Entry 8G6E (electron microscopy, 2.18 A resolution); this record covers chains W and X of the 28 polymer chains in the assembly.

# Chain W
Molecule: Proteasome subunit beta
Organism: Plasmodium falciparum NF54
UniProtKB: W7K1J4 (W7K1J4_PLAFO); residues 1-229 here correspond to UniProt positions 42-270 (UniProt number = residue number + 41)
Sequence (229 residues; row label = number of the first residue in the row):
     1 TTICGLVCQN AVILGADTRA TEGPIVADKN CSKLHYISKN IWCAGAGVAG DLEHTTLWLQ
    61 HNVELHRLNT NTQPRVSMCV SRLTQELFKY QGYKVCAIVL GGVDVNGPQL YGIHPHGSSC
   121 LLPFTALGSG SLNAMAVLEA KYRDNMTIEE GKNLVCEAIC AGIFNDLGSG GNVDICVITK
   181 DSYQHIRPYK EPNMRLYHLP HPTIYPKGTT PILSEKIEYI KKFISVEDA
Not modelled in the structure: 222-229
Residues lining bound ligands: YRE ((7S,10S,13S)-N-cyclopentyl-10-[2-(morpholin-4-yl)ethyl]-9,12-dioxo-13-(2-oxopyrrolidin-1-yl)-2-oxa-8,11-diazabicyclo[13.3.1]nonadeca-1(19),15,17-triene-7-carboxamide): T1, R19, A20, T21, E22, A27, D28, C31, K33, G45, A46, G47, V48, A49, L52
What the authors report for this chain:
  - binding site for YRE: A20, T21, E22, G47, V48, A49

# Chain X
Molecule: Proteasome subunit beta
Organism: Plasmodium falciparum NF54
UniProtKB: A0A2I0BXS0 (A0A2I0BXS0_PLAFO); numbering as in UniProt (aligned over 1-218)
Sequence (218 residues; numbered 1 to 218; the number before each row is that of its first residue):
     1 MGSIYNYNGG CVLGMSGSNC VAIACDLRLG ANTFTTVSTK FSKIFKMNNN VYVGLSGLAT
    61 DIQTLYEILR YRVNLYEVRQ DAEMDVECFA NMLSSILYSN RFSPYFVNPI VVGFKLKHYV
   121 DEEGEKKVNY EPYLTAYDLI GAKCETRDFV VNGVTSEQLF GMCESLYVKD QDENGLFETI
   181 SQCLLSALDR DCISGWGAEV LVLTPEKIIK KKLKARMD
Not modelled in the structure: 1, 120-126
Residues lining bound ligands:
  - YRE ((7S,10S,13S)-N-cyclopentyl-10-[2-(morpholin-4-yl)ethyl]-9,12-dioxo-13-(2-oxopyrrolidin-1-yl)-2-oxa-8,11-diazabicyclo[13.3.1]nonadeca-1(19),15,17-triene-7-carboxamide), molecule 1: T64, I68, Y71, Y105
  - YRE, molecule 2: R101, A136, Y137, D138, L139, I140, A142, K143, C144
What the authors report for this chain:
  - binding site for YRE: I68, Y71, D138, L139, I140, C144

# Chain W / chain X interface
Residue-residue contacts (60):
  I25(W) with E157(X); F160(X), hydrophobic
  D28(W) with C144(X)
  K29(W) with E164(X), salt bridge
  V48(W) with I140(X), hydrophobic
  A49(W) with A142(X), hydrophobic
  G50(W) with Y98(X); A142(X)
  D51(W) with Y98(X), hydrogen bond; R101(X), salt bridge
  E53(W) with S94(X), hydrogen bond; G141(X); K143(X), salt bridge
  H54(W) with S94(X); S95(X); Y98(X)
  Y90(W) with F102(X), hydrophobic
  Y93(W) with R101(X), hydrogen bond (backbone-side chain)
  K94(W) with Y98(X)
  R195(W) with E164(X)
  P202(W) with V168(X), hydrophobic
  T203(W) with L166(X)
  I204(W) with V168(X), hydrophobic
  Y205(W) with L166(X); E178(X); Q182(X)
  K207(W) with N174(X); E178(X)
  G208(W) with E178(X), hydrogen bond (backbone-side chain)
  T209(W) with E178(X)
  T210(W) with E178(X), hydrogen bond; S181(X), hydrogen bond; Q182(X), hydrogen bond; L185(X)
  P211(W) with L213(X); K214(X), hydrogen bond (backbone-backbone)
  I212(W) with F177(X), hydrophobic; K211(X); K212(X); K214(X)
  L213(W) with K212(X), hydrogen bond (backbone-backbone); L213(X); K214(X)
  S214(W) with K211(X); K212(X), hydrogen bond (backbone-backbone)
  E215(W) with I209(X); K210(X); K211(X)
  K216(W) with I208(X); I209(X); K210(X), hydrogen bond (backbone-backbone)
  I217(W) with I208(X)
  E218(W) with K207(X); I208(X), hydrogen bond (backbone-backbone); K210(X), salt bridge
  Y219(W) with E206(X); K207(X)
  I220(W) with T204(X); E206(X), hydrogen bond (backbone-backbone); K207(X)
Interface residues without a listed pair, chain W (35 interface residues in all): V26, A27, P206, K221
Interface residues without a listed pair, chain X (36 interface residues in all): N49, Y130, Q171, T179, P205

# Overview
35 residues of chain W and 36 residues of chain X are in contact; the contacts include 13 hydrogen bonds and 4
salt bridges. Polar contacts include K29(W)-E164(X), D51(W)-R101(X) and E53(W)-K143(X). From the paper: a
binding site for YRE at A20(W), T21(W) and I68(X) among others.
Here chain W is Proteasome subunit beta and chain X is Proteasome subunit beta, both from Plasmodium
falciparum NF54. Entry 8G6E (Structure of the Plasmodium falciparum 20S proteasome complexed with inhibitor
TDI-8304) was determined by electron microscopy, deposited together with 8G6F.
